7U4D - chains A and I of the 22 polymer chains in the assembly; structure by electron microscopy, 8.10 A resolution (very low resolution: no residue pairs are listed; an interface is given only as per-side residue counts).

Chain A:
Molecule: Histone H3-like centromeric protein A
Source organism: Homo sapiens
UniProtKB: P49450 (CENPA_HUMAN); residues 1-140 here = UniProt positions 1-140
Sequence (140 residues; each row starts with the number of its first residue):
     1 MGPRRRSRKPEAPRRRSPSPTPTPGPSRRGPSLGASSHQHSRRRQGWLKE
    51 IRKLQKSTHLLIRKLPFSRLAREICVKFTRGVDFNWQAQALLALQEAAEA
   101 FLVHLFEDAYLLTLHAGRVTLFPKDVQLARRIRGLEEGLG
Not modelled in the structure: 1-45, 135-140
UniProt features mapped onto this chain:
  - region: Gln39 to Leu54 (Important for flexibility of DNA ends that protrude from nucleosomes)
  - modified residue: Gly2 (N,N,N-trimethylglycine), Ser7 (Phosphoserine), Ser17 (Phosphoserine), Ser19 (Phosphoserine), Ser27 (Phosphoserine), Ser68 (Phosphoserine)
  - mutagenesis: Ser7 (S7A: Induces a delay at the terminal stage of cytokinesis and chromosome misalignment during mitosis due to a defect in kinetochore attachment to microtubules), Ser17 (S17A: Impaired mitotic chromosome congression and chromosome segregation; when associated with A-19), Ser19 (S19A: Impaired mitotic chromosome congression and chromosome segregation; when associated with A-17), Ser68 (S68A: No effect on interaction with HJURP. Impairs localization at centromeres; S68E/Q: Impairs interaction with HJURP, association with chromatin and localization at centromeres), Arg80 to Gly81 (Impairs retention at centromeres, but not targeting to centromeres), His104 (H104G: Reduces location at centromeres. Abolishes location at centromeres; when associated with C-112), Leu112 (L112C: No effect on location at centromeres. Abolishes location at centromeres; when associated with G-104)

Chain I:
Molecule: 147-nt DNA strand
Sequence (147 nucleotides; row label = number of the first residue in the row; numbers below 1 keep their minus sign (DA-73 is residue -73)):
   -73 ATCTGAGAATCCGGTGCCGAGGCCGCTCAATTGGTCGTAGACAGCTCTAG
   -23 CACCGCTTAAACGCACGTACGCGCTGTCCCCCGCGTTTTAACCGCCAAGG
    27 GGATTACTCCCTAGTCTCCAGGCACGTGTCAGATATATACATCCGAT
Not modelled in the structure: -73 to -70, 70-73

How chain A and chain I interact:
At this resolution (8 A) residue pairs are not listed: 10 residues of chain A and 6 of chain I lie at the interface.

Overview:
Chain A and chain I form an interface of 10 and 6 residues respectively. From UniProt: 8 mutagenesis sites on
chain A.
Here chain A is Histone H3-like centromeric protein A (Homo sapiens) and chain I is a 147-nt DNA strand. Entry
7U4D (CryoEM structure of CENP-N promoted nucleosome stacks with CENP-A and 601 DNA sequence) was determined
by electron microscopy (same publication as 7U46 and 7U47).
